7JVQ - chains R and A of the 5 polymer chains in the assembly; structure by electron microscopy, 3.00 A resolution.

Chain R:
Name: D(1A) dopamine receptor
Source organism: Homo sapiens
Reference sequence: P21728 (DRD1_HUMAN); residue numbers follow UniProt; this construct covers 1-446
Amino-acid sequence (502 residues; each row starts with the number of its first residue; numbers below 1 keep their minus sign (Asp-47 is residue -47)):
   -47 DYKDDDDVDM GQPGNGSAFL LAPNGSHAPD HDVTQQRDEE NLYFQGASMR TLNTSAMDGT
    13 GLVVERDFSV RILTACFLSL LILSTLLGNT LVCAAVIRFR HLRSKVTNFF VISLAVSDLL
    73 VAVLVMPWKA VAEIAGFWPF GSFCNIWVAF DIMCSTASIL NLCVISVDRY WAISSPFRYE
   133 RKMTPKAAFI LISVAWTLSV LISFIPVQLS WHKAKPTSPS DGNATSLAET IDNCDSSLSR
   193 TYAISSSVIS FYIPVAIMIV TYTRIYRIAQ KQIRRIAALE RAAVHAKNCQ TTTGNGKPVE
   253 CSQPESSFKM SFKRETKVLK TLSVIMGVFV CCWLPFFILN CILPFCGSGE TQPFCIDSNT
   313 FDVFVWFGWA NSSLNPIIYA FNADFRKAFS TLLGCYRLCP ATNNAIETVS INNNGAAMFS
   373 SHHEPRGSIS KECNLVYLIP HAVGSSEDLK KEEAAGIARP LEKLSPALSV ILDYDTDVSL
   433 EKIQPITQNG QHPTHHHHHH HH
Unresolved in the structure: -47 to 20, 169-182, 243-263, 299-305, 349-454
Sequence notes: expression tag (-47 to 0, 447-454)
Disulfides: Cys96-Cys186, Cys298-Cys307
Ligand contacts: OR9 ((6aR)-6-methyl-5,6,6a,7-tetrahydro-4H-dibenzo[de,g]quinoline-10,11-diol): Asp103, Ile104, Ser107, Thr108, Leu190, Ser198, Ser199, Ser202, Trp285, Phe288, Phe289, Asn292, Val317, Trp321
What the authors report for this chain:
  - binding site for OR9: Asp103, Ser198, Ser199, Asn292
  - mutagenesis - S198A, S202A, N292A: decreased signaling in response to OR9
  - mutagenesis - N292H: increased signaling in response to OR9
  - mutagenesis - D103A: abolished binding to [3H]SCH23390
  - mutagenesis - D103A: abolished signaling
  - mutagenesis - I104A, L190A, S198A, S199A, N292A, N292H, W321Y: decreased binding to [3H]SCH23390
  - mutagenesis - V317N/W321Y: increased binding to ISO and EP
  - mutagenesis - W321Y: unchanged binding to ISO and EP
  - specificity-determining residues: Val317
  - specificity-determining residues: Lys81, Ser188 (proposed by the authors, not directly observed)
  - mutagenesis - V317N: increased binding to ISO
  - mutagenesis - V317N: increased binding to EP

Chain A:
Name: Engineered mini-Gi protein alpha sub-unit
Source organism: Homo sapiens
Amino-acid sequence (246 residues; each row starts with the number of its first residue):
     1 MGCLGNSKTE DQRNEEKAQR EANKMIEKQL QKDKQVYRAT HRLLLLGADN SGKSTIVKQM
    61 RIYHVNSGIF ETKFQVDKVN FHMFDVGAQR DERRKWIQCF NDVTAIIFVV DSSDYNRLQE
   121 ALNDFKSIWN NRWLRTISVI LFLNKQDLLA EKVLAGKSKI EDYFPEFARY TTPEDATPEP
   181 GEDPRVTRAK YFIRDEFLRI STASGDGRHY CYPHFTCSVD TENARRIFND CRDIIQRMHL
   241 RQYELL
Unresolved in the structure: 1-8

Chain R / chain A interface:
Pairs across the interface (49):
  Lys57(R) with Gln242(A)
  Thr59(R) with Tyr243(A)
  Arg121(R) with Tyr243(A)
  Ala124(R) with His239(A); Tyr243(A)
  Ile125(R) with Gln236(A); Leu240(A), hydrophobic; Tyr243(A), hydrophobic
  Ser126(R) with Arg232(A); Gln236(A), hydrogen bond (backbone-side chain)
  Pro128(R) with Ile235(A), hydrophobic
  Phe129(R) with His41(A); Val79(A), hydrophobic; Phe228(A), hydrophobic; Cys231(A), hydrophobic; Arg232(A); Ile235(A), hydrophobic
  Glu132(R) with Arg38(A); His41(A), salt bridge
  Arg133(R) with Lys78(A), hydrogen bond (side chain-backbone); Val79(A)
  Ile217(R) with Leu245(A), hydrophobic
  Ala221(R) with Leu245(A), hydrophobic
  Gln224(R) with Gln236(A), hydrogen bond; Arg237(A), hydrogen bond; Leu240(A)
  Ile225(R) with Leu246(A), hydrophobic
  Arg227(R) with Asp233(A), salt bridge; Arg237(A)
  Ile228(R) with Tyr210(A); Arg237(A)
  Ala230(R) with Asp175(A)
  Leu231(R) with Leu198(A), hydrophobic; Cys211(A)
  Glu232(R) with Thr202(A)
  Ala235(R) with Thr202(A)
  His237(R) with Thr171(A)
  Cys241(R) with Arg169(A), hydrogen bond (side chain-backbone)
  Gln242(R) with Glu166(A), hydrogen bond; Arg199(A), hydrogen bond
  Arg266(R) with Leu246(A)
  Lys269(R) with Glu244(A), salt bridge; Leu245(A); Leu246(A), hydrogen bond (side chain-backbone)
  Val270(R) with Leu245(A)
  Thr273(R) with Glu244(A); Leu245(A)
  Leu274(R) with Leu245(A), hydrophobic
  Phe333(R) with Glu244(A)
Also at the interface, not in a pair above, chain R (34 interface residues in all): Tyr131, Ile220, Ala234, Ala238, Lys239
Also at the interface, not in a pair above, chain A (30 interface residues in all): Phe81, Tyr170, Asp195

Summary:
34 residues of chain R face 30 of chain A across their interface, with 8 hydrogen bonds and 3 salt bridges.
Among the polar pairs are Glu132(R)-His41(A), Arg227(R)-Asp233(A) and Lys269(R)-Glu244(A). From the paper: a
binding site for OR9 at Asp103(R), Ser198(R) and Ser199(R) among others; I104A, L190A and S198A of chain R,
among others, reduce binding to [3H]SCH23390; 11 substitutions were tested in all.
Chain R is D(1A) dopamine receptor and chain A is Engineered mini-Gi protein alpha sub-unit, both from Homo
sapiens; the structure, Cryo-EM structure of apomorphine-bound dopamine receptor 1 in complex with Gs protein,
was determined by electron microscopy together with 7JV5 and 7JVP from the same study.
